PDB entry 3S53 | X-ray diffraction, 1.50 A resolution | chains A and B

Chain A (and B):
Name: Protease
Source organism: Human immunodeficiency virus 1
Notes: EC 3.4.23.16; chain B of this document is another copy of the same molecule, construct and numbering; everything in this record applies to it too
Reference sequence: Q7SSI0 (Q7SSI0_9HIV1); residues 1-99 here = UniProt positions 1-99
Sequence (99 residues; numbered 1 to 99; the number before each row is that of its first residue):
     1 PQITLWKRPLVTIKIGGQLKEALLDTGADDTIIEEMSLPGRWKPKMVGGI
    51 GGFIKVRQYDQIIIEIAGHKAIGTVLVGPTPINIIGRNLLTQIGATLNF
Construct notes: engineered mutation K7 (Gln in Q7SSI0), I32 (Val in Q7SSI0), I33 (Leu in Q7SSI0), V47 (Ile in Q7SSI0), I63 (Leu in Q7SSI0), A67 (Cys in Q7SSI0), I82 (Val in Q7SSI0), A95 (Ser in Q7SSI0)
Ligand contacts: tmc114 (017; (3r,3as,6ar)-hexahydrofuro[2,3-b]furan-3-yl(1S,2R)-3-[[(4-aminophenyl)sulfonyl](isobutyl)amino]-1-benzyl-2-hydroxypropylcarbamate): L23, D25, G27, A28, D29, D30, I32, G48, G49, I50, I82, I84

Chain A / chain B interface:
Pairs across the interface (92):
  P1(A) - L97(B)
  P1(A) - N98(B)
  P1(A) - F99(B)  hydrogen bond (backbone-backbone)
  Q2(A) - T96(B)  hydrogen bond
  Q2(A) - L97(B)
  Q2(A) - N98(B)
  I3(A) - T96(B)
  I3(A) - L97(B)  hydrogen bond (backbone-backbone)
  I3(A) - F99(B)  hydrophobic
  T4(A) - T96(B)
  L5(A) - T26(B)
  L5(A) - R87(B)  hydrogen bond (backbone-side chain)
  L5(A) - L90(B)  hydrophobic
  L5(A) - T91(B)
  L5(A) - A95(B)
  W6(A) - R87(B)  hydrogen bond (backbone-side chain)
  W6(A) - T91(B)
  W6(A) - Q92(B)
  K7(A) - R87(B)
  R8(A) - D29(B)  salt bridge
  R8(A) - R87(B)
  P9(A) - T26(B)
  L23(A) - G27(B)
  L24(A) - T26(B)  hydrogen bond (backbone-side chain)
  L24(A) - L97(B)  hydrophobic
  D25(A) - D25(B)
  D25(A) - T26(B)
  D25(A) - G27(B)  hydrogen bond (side chain-backbone)
  T26(A) - P9(B)
  T26(A) - L24(B)  hydrogen bond (side chain-backbone)
  T26(A) - D25(B)
  T26(A) - T26(B)  hydrogen bond (backbone-side chain)
  T26(A) - L97(B)
  G27(A) - L23(B)
  G27(A) - D25(B)  hydrogen bond (backbone-side chain)
  D29(A) - R8(B)  salt bridge
  I32(A) - I50(B)  hydrophobic
  G49(A) - I50(B)
  I50(A) - I32(B)  hydrophobic
  I50(A) - G49(B)
  I50(A) - I50(B)
  I50(A) - I54(B)  hydrophobic
  I50(A) - T80(B)
  G51(A) - I50(B)  hydrogen bond (backbone-backbone)
  G51(A) - G51(B)
  G51(A) - G52(B)
  G52(A) - I50(B)
  G52(A) - G51(B)
  I54(A) - I50(B)  hydrophobic
  I54(A) - G51(B)
  A67(A) - F99(B)  hydrophobic
  H69(A) - F99(B)
  R87(A) - L5(B)  hydrogen bond (side chain-backbone)
  R87(A) - W6(B)  hydrogen bond (side chain-backbone)
  R87(A) - K7(B)
  R87(A) - R8(B)
  R87(A) - P9(B)
  L90(A) - L5(B)  hydrophobic
  T91(A) - L5(B)
  T91(A) - W6(B)
  I93(A) - F99(B)
  G94(A) - N98(B)
  G94(A) - F99(B)
  A95(A) - L5(B)
  A95(A) - N98(B)
  A95(A) - F99(B)  hydrophobic
  T96(A) - Q2(B)
  T96(A) - I3(B)
  T96(A) - T96(B)
  T96(A) - L97(B)
  T96(A) - N98(B)  hydrogen bond (backbone-backbone)
  L97(A) - P1(B)
  L97(A) - Q2(B)
  L97(A) - I3(B)  hydrogen bond (backbone-backbone)
  L97(A) - P9(B)  hydrophobic
  L97(A) - L24(B)  hydrophobic
  L97(A) - T26(B)
  L97(A) - T96(B)
  L97(A) - L97(B)  hydrophobic
  N98(A) - P1(B)
  N98(A) - Q2(B)  hydrogen bond
  N98(A) - G94(B)
  N98(A) - A95(B)
  N98(A) - T96(B)  hydrogen bond (backbone-backbone)
  N98(A) - N98(B)  hydrogen bond
  F99(A) - P1(B)  hydrogen bond (backbone-backbone)
  F99(A) - I3(B)  hydrophobic
  F99(A) - L24(B)  hydrophobic
  F99(A) - A67(B)  hydrophobic
  F99(A) - H69(B)
  F99(A) - I93(B)
  F99(A) - A95(B)  hydrophobic
Other interface residues (no listed pair), chain A (38 interface residues in all): V47, G48, T80, P81, I84
Other interface residues (no listed pair), chain B (37 interface residues in all): T4, P81, I84

Overview:
38 residues of chain A and 37 residues of chain B are in contact; the contacts include 19 hydrogen bonds and 2
salt bridges. Among the polar pairs are R8(A)-D29(B), Q2(A)-T96(B) and L5(A)-R87(B). Chain A binds tmc114.
Both chains are Protease (Human immunodeficiency virus 1). Entry 3S53 (HIV-1 protease triple mutants V32I,
I47V, V82I with antiviral drug darunavir in space group P212121) was determined by X-ray diffraction (same
publication as 3S43, 3S45, 3S54 and 3S56).
